1Y5M - chains A and B; structure by X-ray diffraction, 2.30 A resolution.

[Chain A (and B)]
Name: Corticosteroid 11-beta-dehydrogenase, isozyme 1
Source organism: Mus musculus
Notes: EC 1.1.1.146; fragment: sequence database residues 24-292; chain B of this document is another copy of the same molecule, construct and numbering; everything in this record applies to it too
UniProtKB: P50172 (DHI1_MOUSE); residues 24-292 here correspond to UniProt positions 23-291 (UniProt number = residue number - 1)
Chain sequence (276 residues; row label = number of the first residue in the row):
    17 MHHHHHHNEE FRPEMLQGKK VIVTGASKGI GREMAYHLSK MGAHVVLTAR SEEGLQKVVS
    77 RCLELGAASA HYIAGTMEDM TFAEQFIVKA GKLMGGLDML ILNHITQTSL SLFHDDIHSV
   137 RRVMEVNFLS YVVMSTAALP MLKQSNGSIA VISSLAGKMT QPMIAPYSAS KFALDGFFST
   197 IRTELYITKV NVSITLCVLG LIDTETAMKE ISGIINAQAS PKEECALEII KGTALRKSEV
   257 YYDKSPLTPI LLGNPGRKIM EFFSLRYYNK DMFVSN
Disordered / not traced: 17-24, 290-292
Sequence notes: initiating methionine (17); expression tag (18-23)
Residues lining bound ligands: NADPH (NDP; NADPH dihydro-nicotinamide-adenine-dinucleotide phosphate): Gly41, Ala42, Ser43, Lys44, Gly45, Ile46, Ala65, Arg66, Ser67, Gly91, Thr92, Met93, Glu94, Asn119, His120, Ile121, Thr122, Val142, Tyr147, Ile168, Ser169, Ser170, Tyr183, Lys187, Leu215, Gly216, Leu217, Ile218, Thr220, Thr222, Ala223

[Interface between chain A and chain B]
Contacting residue pairs (112):
  Met96(A) with Arg137(B)
  Leu128(A) with Glu200(B); Thr204(B); Met288(B)
  Phe129(A) with Thr152(B); Phe193(B), hydrophobic; Ile197(B), hydrophobic; Glu200(B), hydrogen bond (backbone-side chain)
  His130(A) with Thr152(B)
  Asp131(A) with Thr152(B)
  Ile133(A) with Leu145(B), hydrophobic; Val149(B), hydrophobic
  Val136(A) with Phe144(B), hydrophobic
  Arg137(A) with Met96(B); Glu141(B), salt bridge; Leu145(B)
  Met140(A) with Met140(B), hydrophobic; Phe144(B), hydrophobic
  Glu141(A) with Arg137(B), salt bridge
  Phe144(A) with Val136(B), hydrophobic; Met140(B), hydrophobic; Ala185(B), hydrophobic
  Leu145(A) with Ile133(B), hydrophobic; Val136(B), hydrophobic; Arg137(B)
  Val149(A) with Ile133(B), hydrophobic
  Thr152(A) with Phe129(B); His130(B); Asp131(B)
  Lys174(A) with Arg273(B)
  Met175(A) with Met276(B); Glu277(B); Ser280(B)
  Thr176(A) with Gly192(B); Ser195(B); Thr196(B), hydrogen bond; Thr199(B); Glu277(B), hydrogen bond (backbone-side chain)
  Gln177(A) with Thr196(B); Tyr284(B), hydrogen bond
  Pro178(A) with Glu200(B); Ile203(B), hydrophobic; Leu281(B), hydrophobic; Tyr284(B), hydrogen bond (backbone-side chain)
  Met179(A) with Glu200(B), hydrogen bond (backbone-side chain); Tyr284(B), hydrophobic
  Ala181(A) with Phe193(B), hydrophobic; Thr196(B)
  Ala185(A) with Phe144(B), hydrophobic; Ala189(B); Phe193(B), hydrophobic
  Phe188(A) with Phe188(B); Asp191(B); Gly192(B); Arg273(B)
  Ala189(A) with Ala185(B)
  Asp191(A) with Phe188(B)
  Gly192(A) with Thr176(B); Ser184(B); Phe188(B)
  Phe193(A) with Phe129(B), hydrophobic; Ala181(B), hydrophobic; Ala185(B), hydrophobic
  Ser195(A) with Thr176(B)
  Thr196(A) with Thr176(B), hydrogen bond; Gln177(B); Ala181(B)
  Ile197(A) with Phe129(B), hydrophobic
  Thr199(A) with Thr176(B)
  Glu200(A) with Leu128(B); Phe129(B), hydrogen bond (side chain-backbone); Pro178(B); Met179(B), hydrogen bond (side chain-backbone)
  Thr204(A) with Leu128(B)
  Gly229(A) with Asn285(B), hydrogen bond (backbone-side chain)
  Ile230(A) with Tyr283(B); Tyr284(B); Asn285(B), hydrogen bond (backbone-backbone)
  Ile231(A) with Tyr283(B); Tyr284(B)
  Asn232(A) with Tyr283(B), hydrogen bond (backbone-backbone)
  Ala233(A) with Tyr283(B)
  Leu267(A) with Gly272(B); Arg273(B), hydrogen bond (backbone-backbone); Met276(B), hydrophobic
  Leu268(A) with Met276(B), hydrophobic
  Asn270(A) with Asn270(B), hydrogen bond
  Gly272(A) with Leu267(B)
  Arg273(A) with Lys174(B); Phe188(B); Leu267(B)
  Met276(A) with Met175(B); Leu267(B), hydrophobic; Leu268(B), hydrophobic
  Glu277(A) with Met175(B); Thr176(B), hydrogen bond (side chain-backbone)
  Ser280(A) with Met175(B); Gln177(B), hydrogen bond
  Leu281(A) with Pro178(B), hydrophobic
  Tyr283(A) with Ile231(B); Asn232(B), hydrogen bond (backbone-backbone); Ala233(B), hydrophobic
  Tyr284(A) with Gln177(B), hydrogen bond; Pro178(B), hydrogen bond (side chain-backbone); Met179(B), hydrophobic; Ile230(B); Ile231(B)
  Asn285(A) with Gly229(B), hydrogen bond (side chain-backbone); Ile230(B), hydrogen bond (backbone-backbone)
  Met288(A) with Leu128(B); Met179(B), hydrophobic; Ile230(B), hydrophobic
Interface residues without a listed pair, chain A (59 interface residues in all): Ser127, Val148, Ile180, Pro182, Ser184, Thr264, Ile275, Phe289
Interface residues without a listed pair, chain B (60 interface residues in all): Ser127, Val148, Ile180, Pro182, Thr264, Ile275, Phe289

[In short]
Chain A and chain B form an interface of 59 and 60 residues respectively, with 21 hydrogen bonds and 2 salt
bridges. Polar pairs include Arg137(A)-Glu141(B), Phe129(A)-Glu200(B) and Thr176(A)-Thr196(B). Bound to chain
A: NADPH.
Chain A and chain B are both Corticosteroid 11-beta-dehydrogenase, isozyme 1 (Mus musculus); the structure,
The crystal structure of murine 11b-hydroxysteroid dehydrogenase: an important therapeutic target for
diabetes, was determined by X-ray diffraction, deposited together with 1Y5R.
